PDB entry 7X2I | electron microscopy, 3.29 A resolution | chains L and B of the 6 polymer chains in the assembly

[Chain L]
Name: 2E6 light chain
Source organism: Mus musculus
Chain sequence (107 residues; numbered 1 to 107; the number before each row is that of its first residue):
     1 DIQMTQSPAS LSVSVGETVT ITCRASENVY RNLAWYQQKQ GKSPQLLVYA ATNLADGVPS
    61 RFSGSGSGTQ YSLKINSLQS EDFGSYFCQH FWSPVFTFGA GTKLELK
Cystine bridges: C23-C88

[Chain B]
Name: VP2
Source organism: Coxsackievirus B1
Reference sequence: A0A2S0RQC2 (A0A2S0RQC2_9ENTO); residues 1-263 here correspond to UniProt positions 70-332 (UniProt number = residue number + 69)
Chain sequence (263 residues; each row starts with the number of its first residue):
     1 SPSAEECGYS DRVRSITLGN STITTQECAN VVVGYGVWPE YLKDNEATAE DQPTQPDVAT
    61 CRFYTLESVQ WMKNSAGWWW KLPDALSQMG LFGQNMQYHY LGRTGYTIHV QCNASKFHQG
   121 CLLVVCVPEA EMGCSNLNNT PEFSELSGGD SARMFTDTQV GESNAKKVQT AVWNAGMGVG
   181 VGNLTIFPHQ WINLRTNNSA TLVMPYINSV PMDNMFRHNN LTLMIIPFVP LNYSEGSSPY
   241 VPITVTIAPM CAEYNGLRLA SNQ
Not modelled in the structure: 1-9, 262-263

[How chain L and chain B interact]
Pairs across the interface (12):
  Y30(L) with T158(B); Q159(B)
  R31(L) with D157(B), hydrogen bond (side chain-backbone); T158(B)
  N32(L) with T158(B); Q159(B), hydrogen bond (side chain-backbone)
  N53(L) with N74(B), hydrogen bond
  L54(L) with N74(B)
  W92(L) with Q159(B); G161(B)
  S93(L) with S163(B)
  P94(L) with S163(B)
Also at the interface, not in a pair above, chain L (10 interface residues in all): Y49, A50
Also at the interface, not in a pair above, chain B (8 interface residues in all): V160, N164

[In short]
10 residues of chain L face 8 of chain B across their interface, with 3 hydrogen bonds. Polar contacts include
R31(L)-D157(B), N32(L)-Q159(B) and N53(L)-N74(B).
Chain L is 2E6 light chain (Mus musculus) and chain B is VP2 (Coxsackievirus B1); the structure, Cryo-EM
structure of Coxsackievirus B1 pre-A particle in complex with nAb 2E6 (CVB1-pre-A:2E6), was determined by
electron microscopy together with 7X2G, 7X2O, 7X2T, 7X2W, 7X35, 7X37 and 7 further entries from the same
study.
